PDB entry 6LA9 | X-ray diffraction, 3.70 A resolution | chains I and Q of the 20 polymer chains in the assembly

== Chain I ==
Molecule: 349-nt DNA strand
From: other sequences
Sequence (349 nucleotides; each row starts with the number of its first residue):
     1 CGCTGGAAAA AAAAAACGCA TCCCGGTGCC GAGGCCGCTC AATTGGTCGT AGACAGCTCT
    61 AGCACCGCTT AAACGCACGT ACGCGCTGTC TACCGCGTTT TAACCGCCAC TAGAAGCGCT
   121 TACTAGTCTC CAGGCACGTG TGAGACCGGC ACATGAAAAA AAAAAGCATG CTCGAGTATG
   181 AAAAAAAAAA CGCATCCCGG TGCCGAGGCC GCTCAATTGG TCGTAGACAG CTCTAGCACC
   241 GCTTAAACGC ACGTACGCGC TGTCTACCGC GTTTTAACCG CCACTAGAAG CGCTTACTAG
   301 TCTCCAGGCA CGTGTGAGAC CGGCACATGA AAAAAAAAAC CAGCGGTAC
Bound ions: Ca2+ site 1 near DG34 (its only coordinating residue here); Ca2+ site 2 near DC38 (its only coordinating residue here)

== Chain Q ==
Name: Histone H2A type 1-B/E
From: Homo sapiens
UniProt: P04908 (H2A1B_HUMAN); residues 0-129 here correspond to UniProt positions 1-130 (UniProt number = residue number + 1)
Sequence (130 residues; row label = number of the first residue in the row; numbering starts at 0):
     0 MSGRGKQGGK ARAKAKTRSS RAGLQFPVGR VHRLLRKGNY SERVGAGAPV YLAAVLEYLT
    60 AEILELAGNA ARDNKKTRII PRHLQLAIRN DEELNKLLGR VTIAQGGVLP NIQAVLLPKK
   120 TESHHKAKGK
Not modelled in the structure: 0-14, 121-129
Bound ions: Ca2+: Gly-22 (shared with 1 residue of chain C)
Swiss-Prot annotation at these positions:
  - modified residue: Ser-1 (N-acetylserine), Arg-3 (Citrulline), Lys-5 (N6-(2-hydroxyisobutyryl)lysine), Lys-9 (N6-(2-hydroxyisobutyryl)lysine), Lys-13 (N6-(beta-hydroxybutyryl)lysine), Lys-36 (N6-(2-hydroxyisobutyryl)lysine), Lys-74 (N6-(2-hydroxyisobutyryl)lysine), Lys-75 (N6-(2-hydroxyisobutyryl)lysine), Lys-95 (N6-(2-hydroxyisobutyryl)lysine), Gln-104 (N5-methylglutamine), Lys-118 (N6-(2-hydroxyisobutyryl)lysine), Lys-119 (N6-crotonyllysine), Thr-120 (Phosphothreonine), Lys-125 (N6-crotonyllysine)
  - cross-link (Glycyl lysine isopeptide (Lys-Gly)): Lys-13 (interchain with G-Cter in ubiquitin), Lys-15 (interchain with G-Cter in ubiquitin), Lys-119 (interchain with G-Cter in ubiquitin)

== Chain I / chain Q interface ==
Contacting residue pairs - 18 pairs, chain I then chain Q:
  DC297(I) with Arg-42(Q), base contact
  DT298(I) with Arg-42(Q), hydrogen bond to the sugar; Val-43(Q), sugar contact; Gly-44(Q), phosphate contact; Ala-45(Q), hydrogen bond to the phosphate
  DA299(I) with His-31(Q), salt bridge to the phosphate; Arg-35(Q), salt bridge to the phosphate; Arg-42(Q), phosphate contact; Val-43(Q), hydrogen bond to the phosphate
  DG307(I) with Lys-15(Q), salt bridge to the phosphate
  DG308(I) with Arg-29(Q), phosphate contact
  DC309(I) with Arg-29(Q), salt bridge to the phosphate
  DA317(I) with Thr-76(Q), hydrogen bond to the phosphate; Arg-77(Q), hydrogen bond to the sugar
  DG318(I) with Lys-75(Q), phosphate contact; Thr-76(Q), hydrogen bond to the phosphate; Arg-77(Q), hydrogen bond to the phosphate
  DG329(I) with Thr-120(Q), phosphate contact
Also at the interface, not in a pair above, chain I (11 interface residues in all): DA306, DA319
Also at the interface, not in a pair above, chain Q (13 interface residues in all): Lys-74

== In short ==
11 residues of chain I and 13 residues of chain Q are in contact; the contacts include 7 hydrogen bonds and 4
salt bridges. Among the polar pairs are DT298(I)/Arg-42(Q), DA317(I)/Arg-77(Q) and DT298(I)/Ala-45(Q).
Chain I is a 349-nt DNA strand (other sequences) and chain Q is Histone H2A type 1-B/E (Homo sapiens); the
structure, 349 bp di-nucleosome harboring cohesive DNA termini assembled with linker histone H1.0 (high
cryoprotectant), was determined by X-ray diffraction, deposited together with 6LA8, 6M3V and 6M44.
